7OK5 - chains B and A; structure by X-ray diffraction, 2.97 A resolution.

# Chain B (and A)
Protein: Neurofascin 155
Source organism: Mus musculus
Notes: chain A of this document is another copy of the same molecule, construct and numbering; everything in this record applies to it too
Sequence (617 residues; row label = number of the first residue in the row):
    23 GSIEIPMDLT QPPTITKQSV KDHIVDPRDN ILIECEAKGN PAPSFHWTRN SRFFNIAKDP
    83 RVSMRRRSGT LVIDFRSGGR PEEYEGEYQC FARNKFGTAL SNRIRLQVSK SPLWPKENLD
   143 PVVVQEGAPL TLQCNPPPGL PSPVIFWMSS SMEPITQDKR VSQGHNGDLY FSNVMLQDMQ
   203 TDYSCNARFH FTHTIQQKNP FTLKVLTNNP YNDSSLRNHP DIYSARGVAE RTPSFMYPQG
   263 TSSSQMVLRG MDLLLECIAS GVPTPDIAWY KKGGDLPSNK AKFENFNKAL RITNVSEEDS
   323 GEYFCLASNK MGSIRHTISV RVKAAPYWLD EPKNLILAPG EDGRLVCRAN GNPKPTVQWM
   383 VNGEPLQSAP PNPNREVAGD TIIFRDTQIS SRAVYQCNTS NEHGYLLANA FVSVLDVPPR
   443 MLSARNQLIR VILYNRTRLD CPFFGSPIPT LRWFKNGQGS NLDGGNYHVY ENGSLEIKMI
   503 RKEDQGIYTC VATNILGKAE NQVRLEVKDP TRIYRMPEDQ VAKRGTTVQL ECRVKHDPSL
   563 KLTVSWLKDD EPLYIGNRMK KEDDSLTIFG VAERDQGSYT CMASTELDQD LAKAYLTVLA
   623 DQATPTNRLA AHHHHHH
Unresolved in the structure: 23, 231-249, 622-639 (chain A: 23, 232-249, 624-639)
Disulfide bonds: Cys57-Cys112, Cys156-Cys207, Cys279-Cys327, Cys369-Cys419, Cys463-Cys512, Cys554-Cys603
Covalently attached groups: N-acetylglucosamine (NAG) linked to Asn420, Asn457, Asn494
From the paper describing this entry:
  - post-translational modification sites: Asn420
  - contacts within the chain: Ile25-Phe466, Ile27-Phe466, Pro28-Phe466, Asp30-Arg442 (salt bridge), Leu31-Phe466, Ile358-Phe466, Val439-Phe466, Leu444-Phe466
  - self-association interface (contacts with another copy of this molecule): Phe168, Met174, Thr216, Ile217
  - mutagenesis - F168D/M170D/M174D/I217D: abolished binding to another copy of this molecule
  - mutagenesis - T216A: decreased binding to another copy of this molecule

# Chain B / chain A interface
Residue-residue contacts (35; chain B residue first):
  Asp48(B) - Lys138(A)  salt bridge
  Arg50(B) - Leu135(A)
  Arg50(B) - Trp136(A)  hydrogen bond (side chain-backbone)
  Arg50(B) - Pro137(A)
  Arg50(B) - Lys138(A)
  Arg102(B) - Arg102(A)
  Leu135(B) - Arg50(A)
  Leu135(B) - Thr214(A)
  Leu135(B) - Thr216(A)
  Trp136(B) - Arg50(A)  hydrogen bond (backbone-side chain)
  Lys138(B) - Asp48(A)
  Lys138(B) - Arg50(A)
  Lys138(B) - Asp51(A)  salt bridge
  Ser172(B) - Arg210(A)
  Met174(B) - Phe168(A)  hydrophobic
  Met174(B) - Arg210(A)  hydrogen bond
  Met174(B) - Ile217(A)  hydrophobic
  Arg210(B) - Ser172(A)  hydrogen bond (side chain-backbone)
  Arg210(B) - Met174(A)
  Arg210(B) - Gln219(A)  hydrogen bond
  His215(B) - Ile217(A)
  His215(B) - Gln218(A)  hydrogen bond (backbone-side chain)
  His215(B) - Gln219(A)  hydrogen bond (backbone-backbone)
  His215(B) - Asn221(A)
  Thr216(B) - Leu135(A)
  Thr216(B) - Thr216(A)
  Thr216(B) - Ile217(A)
  Thr216(B) - Gln218(A)  hydrogen bond
  Ile217(B) - Met174(A)  hydrophobic
  Ile217(B) - Thr216(A)
  Ile217(B) - Ile217(A)  hydrogen bond (backbone-backbone)
  Ile217(B) - Gln219(A)
  Gln218(B) - Thr216(A)  hydrogen bond
  Gln219(B) - Arg210(A)  hydrogen bond
  Gln219(B) - His215(A)
Interface residues without a listed pair, chain B (19 interface residues in all): Pro49, Pro137, Phe168, Phe213, Thr214
Interface residues without a listed pair, chain A (20 interface residues in all): Pro49

# Overview
Chain B and chain A form an interface of 19 and 20 residues respectively; the contacts include 11 hydrogen
bonds and 2 salt bridges. Polar contacts include Asp48(B)-Lys138(A), Lys138(B)-Asp51(A) and
Arg50(B)-Trp136(A). From the paper: F168D/M170D/M174D/I217D of chain B abolish binding to another copy of this
molecule; a modification site at Asn420(B).
Both chains are Neurofascin 155 (Mus musculus). Entry 7OK5 (Crystal structure of mouse neurofascin 155
immunoglobulin domains) was determined by X-ray diffraction, deposited together with 7OL2 and 7OL4.
